PDB entry 6GH5 | electron microscopy, 3.40 A resolution | chains D and M of the 8 polymer chains in the assembly

# Chain D
Name: DNA-directed RNA polymerase subunit beta'
Organism: Escherichia coli (strain K12)
Notes: EC 2.7.7.6
UniProtKB: P0A8T7 (RPOC_ECOLI); residues 1-1407 here = UniProt positions 1-1407
Sequence (1407 residues; row label = number of the first residue in the row):
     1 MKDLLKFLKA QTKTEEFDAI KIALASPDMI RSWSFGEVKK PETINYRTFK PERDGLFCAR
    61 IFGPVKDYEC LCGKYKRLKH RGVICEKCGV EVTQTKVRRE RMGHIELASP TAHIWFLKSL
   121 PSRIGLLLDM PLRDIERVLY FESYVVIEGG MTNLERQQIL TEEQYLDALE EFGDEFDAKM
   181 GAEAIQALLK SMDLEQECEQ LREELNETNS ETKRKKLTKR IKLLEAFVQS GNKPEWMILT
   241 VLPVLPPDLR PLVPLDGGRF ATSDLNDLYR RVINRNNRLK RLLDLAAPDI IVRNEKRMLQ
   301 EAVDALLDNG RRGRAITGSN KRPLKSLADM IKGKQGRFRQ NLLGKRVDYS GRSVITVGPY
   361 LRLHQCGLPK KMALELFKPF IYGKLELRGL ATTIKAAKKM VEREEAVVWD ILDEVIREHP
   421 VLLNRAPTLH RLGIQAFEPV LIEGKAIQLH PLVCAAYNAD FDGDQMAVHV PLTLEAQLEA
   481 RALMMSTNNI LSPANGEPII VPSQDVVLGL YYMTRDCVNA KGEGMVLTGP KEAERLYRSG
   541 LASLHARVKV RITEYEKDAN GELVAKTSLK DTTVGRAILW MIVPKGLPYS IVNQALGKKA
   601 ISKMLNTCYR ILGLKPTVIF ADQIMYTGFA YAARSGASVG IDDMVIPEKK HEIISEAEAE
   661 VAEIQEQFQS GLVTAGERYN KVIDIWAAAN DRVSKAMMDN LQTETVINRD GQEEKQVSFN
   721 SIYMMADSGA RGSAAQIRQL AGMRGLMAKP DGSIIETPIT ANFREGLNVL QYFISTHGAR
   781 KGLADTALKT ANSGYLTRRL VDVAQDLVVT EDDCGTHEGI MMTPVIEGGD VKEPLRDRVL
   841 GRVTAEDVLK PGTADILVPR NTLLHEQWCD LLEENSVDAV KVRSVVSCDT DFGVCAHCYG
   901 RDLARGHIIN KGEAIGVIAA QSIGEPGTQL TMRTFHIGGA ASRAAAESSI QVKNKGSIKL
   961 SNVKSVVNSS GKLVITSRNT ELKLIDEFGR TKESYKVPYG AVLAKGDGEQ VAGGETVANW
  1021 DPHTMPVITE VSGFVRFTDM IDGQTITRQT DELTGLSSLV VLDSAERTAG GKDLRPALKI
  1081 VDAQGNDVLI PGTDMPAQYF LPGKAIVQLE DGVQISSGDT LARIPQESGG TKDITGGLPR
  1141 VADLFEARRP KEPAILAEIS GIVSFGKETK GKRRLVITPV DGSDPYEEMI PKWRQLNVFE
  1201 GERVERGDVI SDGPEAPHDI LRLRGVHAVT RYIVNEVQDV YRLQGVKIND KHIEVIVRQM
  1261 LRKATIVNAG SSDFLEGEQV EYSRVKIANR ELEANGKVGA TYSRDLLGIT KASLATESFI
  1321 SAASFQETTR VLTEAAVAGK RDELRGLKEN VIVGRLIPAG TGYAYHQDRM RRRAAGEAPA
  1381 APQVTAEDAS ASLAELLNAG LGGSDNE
Unresolved in the structure: 1-3, 1050-1056, 1068-1074, 1089-1096, 1127-1132, 1377-1407

# Chain M
Name: RNA polymerase sigma-54 factor
Organism: Klebsiella pneumoniae
Notes: EC 2.7.7.6
UniProtKB: A0A0J4U551 (A0A0J4U551_KLEPN); numbering as in UniProt; present here: 1-257, 320-397, 414-477
Sequence (497 residues; row label = number of the first residue in the row; note: 28 numbers in that range are skipped by the numbering (no residue carries them; nothing is unmodelled there); a row labelled like 292A-292Z holds insertion residues (292A, then the next letters in order); numbers below 1 keep their minus sign (Met-19 is residue -19); X marks 52 residues of unknown identity (built as UNK)):
   -19 MGSSHHHHHH SSGLVPRGSH MKQGLQLRLS QQLAMTPQLQ QAIRLLQLST LELQQELQQA
    41 LESNPLLEQT DLHDEVEAKE VEDRESLDTV DALEQKEMPD ELPLDASWDE IYTAGTPSGN
   101 GVDYQDDELP VYQGETTQTL QDYLMWQVEL TPFTDTDRAI ATSIVDAVDD TGYLTIQIED
   161 IVDSIGDDEI GLEEVEAVLK RIQRFDPVGV AAKDLRDCLL IQLSQFAKET PWLEEARLII
   221 SDHLDLLANH DFRTLMRVTR LKEEVLKEAV NLIQSLD
   259 XXXXXXXXXX XXXXXXXXXX XXXXXXXXXX XXXX
292A-292Z XXIPRLKINQQYAAMGNSARNDADGQ
293A-293B FI
   320 RSNLQEARWL IKSLESANDT LLRVSRCIVE QQQAFFEQGE EYMKPMVLAD IAQAVEMHES
   380 TISRVTTQKY LHSPRGIFXX XXXXXXXXXX XXXXEASSTA IRALVKKLIA AENPAKPLSD
   440 SKLTSMLSEQ GIMVARRTVA KYRESLSIPP SNQRKQLV
Unresolved in the structure: -19 to 105, 292A-292Z, 293A-293B, 397, 414, 474-477
Differences from the reference sequence: initiating methionine (-19); expression tag (-18 to 0); engineered mutation Ala336 (Arg in A0A0J4U551)

# Interface between chain D and chain M
Residue-residue contacts (15):
  Arg77(D) with Asp146(M)
  Leu78(D) with Asp146(M)
  Pro251(D) with Tyr112(M)
  Val253(D) with Tyr112(M), hydrophobic
  Pro254(D) with Tyr112(M)
  Lys325(D) with Asp106(M)
  Asp329(D) with Asp106(M)
  Met330(D) with Asp106(M), hydrogen bond (side chain-backbone)
  Gly333(D) with Asp106(M), hydrogen bond (backbone-side chain); Asp107(M)
  Arg339(D) with Asp107(M)
  Gln340(D) with Asp107(M)
  Ile394(D) with Gln127(M); Leu130(M); Thr131(M)
Interface residues without a listed pair, chain D (22 interface residues in all): Leu4, Leu5, Arg47, Tyr68, Gly257, Gly313, Arg314, Ala315, Lys395, Lys398
Interface residues without a listed pair, chain M (19 interface residues in all): Glu108, Gln113, Tyr123, Trp126, Thr142, Ala147, Ser164, Ile165, Asp186, Arg320, Leu323, Thr386

# Overview
22 residues of chain D face 19 of chain M across their interface; the contacts include 2 hydrogen bonds. Polar
pairs include Met330(D)-Asp106(M) and Gly333(D)-Asp106(M).
Chain D is DNA-directed RNA polymerase subunit beta' (Escherichia coli (strain K12)) and chain M is RNA
polymerase sigma-54 factor (Klebsiella pneumoniae); the structure, Cryo-EM structure of bacterial RNA
polymerase-sigma54 holoenzyme transcription open complex, was determined by electron microscopy (same
publication as 6GFW and 6GH6).
